PDB entry 4JI8 | X-ray diffraction, 3.74 A resolution | chains A and T of the 21 polymer chains in the assembly

== Chain A ==
Molecule: 16S rRNA
From: Thermus thermophilus
Sequence (1522 nucleotides; row label = number of the first residue in the row; note: 42 numbers in that range are skipped by the numbering (no residue carries them; nothing is unmodelled there); a row labelled like 190A-190L holds insertion residues (190A, then the next letters in order); numbering starts at 0):
     0 UUUGUUGGAGAGUUUGAUCCUGGCUCAGGGUGAACGCUGGCGGCGUGCCU
    50 AAGACAUGCAAGUCGUGCGGG
    73 CCGCGGGGUUUU
    88 ACUCCG
    95 UGGUC
   101 AGCGGCGGACGGGUGAGUAACGCGUGGGU
  129A G
   130 ACCUACCCGGAAGAGGGGGACAACCCGGGGAAACUCGGGCUAAUCCCCCA
   180 UGUGGACCCGC
190A-190L CCCUUGGGGUGU
   191 GUCCAAAGGGCUUU
   216 GCCCGCUUCCGGAUGGGCCCGCGUCCCAUCAGCUAGUUGGUGGGGUAAUG
   266 GCCCACCAAGGCGACGACGGGUAGCCGGUCUGAGAGGAUGGCCGGCCACA
   316 GGGGCACUGAGACACGGGCCCCACUCCUACGGGAGGCAGCAGUUAGGAAU
   366 CUUCCGCAAUGGGCGCAAGCCUGACGGAGCGACGCCGCUUGGAGGAAGAA
   416 GCCCUUCGGGGUGUAAACUCCUGAA
   442 CCCGGGACGAAACCCCCGACGA
   474 GGGGACUGACGGUACCGGG
   494 GUAAUAGCGCCGGCCAACUCCGUGCCAGCAGCCGCGGUAAUACGGAGGGC
   544 GCGAGCGUUACCCGGAUUCACUGGGCGUAAAGGGCGUGUAGGCGGCCUGG
   594 GGCGUCCCAUGUGAAAGACCACGGCUCAACCGUGGGGGAGCGUGGGAUAC
   644 GCUCAGGCUAGACGGUGGGAGAGGGUGGUGGAAUUCCCGGAGUAGCGGUG
   694 AAAUGCGCAGAUACCGGGAGGAACGCCGAUGGCGAAGGCAGCCACCUGGU
   744 CCACCCGUGACGCUGAGGCGCGAAAGCGUGGGGAGCAAACCGGAUUAGAU
   794 ACCCGGGUAGUCCACGCCCUAAACGAUGCGCGCUAGGUCUCUGGGUCU
   848 CCUGGGGGCCGAAGCUAACGCGUUAAGCGCGCCGCCUGGGGAGUACGGCC
   898 GCAAGGCUGAAACUCAAAGGAAUUGACGGGGGCCCGCACAAGCGGUGGAG
   948 CAUGUGGUUUAAUUCGAAGXAACGCGAAGAACCUUACCAGGCCUUGACAU
   998 GCUAGG
 1003A G
  1004 AACCCGGGUGAAAGCCUGGGGUGCCCC
1030A-1030D GCGA
  1031 GGGGAGCCCUAGCACAGGUGCUGCAUGGCCGUCGUCAGCUCGUGCCGUGA
  1081 GGUGUUGGGUUAAGUCCCGCAACGAGCGCAACCCCCGCCGUUAGUUGCCA
  1131 GCGGUUCGGCCGGGCACUCUAACGGGACUGCCCGCGAAA
  1171 GCGGGAGGAAGGAGGGGACGACGUCUGGUCAGCAUGGCCCUUACGGCCUG
  1221 GGCGACACACGUGCUACAAUGCCCACUACAAAGCGAUGCCACCCGGCAAC
  1271 GGGGAGCUAAUCGCAAAAAGGUGGGCCCAGUUCGGAUUGGGGUCUGCAAC
  1321 CCGACCCCAUGAAGCCGGAAUCGCUAGUAAUCGCGGAUCAG
 1361A C
  1362 CAUGCCGCGGUGAAUACGUUCCCGGGCCUUGUACACACXGCCXGUXACGC
  1412 CAUGGGAGCGGGCUCUACCCGAAGUCGCCGGG
  1446 AGCCUACGGG
  1459 CAGGCGCCGAGGGUAGGGCCCGUGACUGGGGCGAAGUCGUAACAAGGUAG
  1509 CUGUACCGGAAGGUGCGGCUGGAUCCACUCCUUUCU
Disordered / not traced: 0-2, 1534-1538
Modified residues: PSU (pseudouridine-5'-monophosphate) at position 516, 7MG (7N-methyl-8-hydroguanosine-5'-monophosphate) at position 527, M2G (N2-dimethylguanosine-5'-monophosphate) at position 966, 5MC (5-methylcytidine-5'-monophosphate) at position 967, 2MG (2N-methylguanosine-5'-monophosphate) at position 1207, 5MC (5-methylcytidine-5'-monophosphate) at position 1400, 4OC (4n,o2'-methylcytidine-5'-monophosphate) at position 1402, 5MC (5-methylcytidine-5'-monophosphate) at position 1404, 5MC (5-methylcytidine-5'-monophosphate) at position 1407, UR3 (3-methyluridine-5'-monophoshate) at position 1498, MA6 (6N-dimethyladenosine-5'-monophoshate) at position 1518, MA6 (6N-dimethyladenosine-5'-monophoshate) at position 1519, PSU (pseudouridine-5'-monophosphate) at position 1540, PSU (pseudouridine-5'-monophosphate) at position 1541
Sequence notes: conflict C1534 (A2157 in M26923.1), A1535 (C2158 in M26923.1)
Ion coordination: Mg2+ site 1 near A53 (its only coordinating residue here); Mg2+ site 2: A59, U387; Mg2+ site 3 near G61 (its only coordinating residue here); Mg2+ site 4 near U83 (its only coordinating residue here); Mg2+ site 5: G107, G324; Mg2+ site 6 near A109 (its only coordinating residue here); Mg2+ site 7: C110, G377; Mg2+ site 8: G117, G289; Mg2+ site 9: G124, U125, G236; Mg2+ site 10 near A149 (its only coordinating residue here); Mg2+ site 11 near G167 (its only coordinating residue here); Mg2+ site 12 near U182 (its only coordinating residue here); 83 more Mg2+ sites not listed
Residues lining bound ligands: streptomycin (SRY): U12, U14, C526, 7MG_527, C912, A913, A914, A915, C1490, G1491
Reported in the primary citation:
  - mutagenesis - C1490U: increased growth

== Chain T ==
Molecule: Ribosomal protein S20
From: Thermus thermophilus
UniProt: P80380 (RS20_THET8); numbering as in UniProt (aligned over 1-106)
Sequence (106 residues; row label = number of the first residue in the row):
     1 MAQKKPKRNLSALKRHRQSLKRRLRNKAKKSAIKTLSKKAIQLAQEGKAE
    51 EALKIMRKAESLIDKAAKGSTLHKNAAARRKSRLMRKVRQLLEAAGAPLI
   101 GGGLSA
Disordered / not traced: 1-7

== Chain A / chain T interface ==
Pairs across the interface (96; chain A residue first):
  G61(A) with Leu10(T), phosphate contact; Ala12(T), base contact
  G102(A) with Arg17(T), salt bridge to the phosphate
  C103(A) with Lys14(T), salt bridge to the phosphate; Arg17(T), salt bridge to the phosphate; Lys21(T), phosphate contact
  G104(A) with Lys14(T), hydrogen bond to the base; Gln18(T), hydrogen bond to the phosphate; Lys21(T), salt bridge to the phosphate
  G105(A) with Gln18(T), phosphate contact; Arg22(T), salt bridge to the phosphate
  C106(A) with Arg15(T), salt bridge to the phosphate
  G107(A) with Arg15(T), salt bridge to the phosphate
  G108(A) with Arg15(T), base contact
  C132(A) with Lys74(T), hydrogen bond to the phosphate; Asn75(T), phosphate contact
  U133(A) with Lys74(T), salt bridge to the phosphate
  C175(A) with Arg25(T), sugar contact
  C176(A) with Lys29(T), salt bridge to the phosphate
  C177(A) with Lys65(T), salt bridge to the phosphate; Lys68(T), salt bridge to the phosphate
  C178(A) with Lys65(T), salt bridge to the phosphate
  A185(A) with Glu60(T), base contact; Ala78(T), phosphate contact; Lys81(T), hydrogen bond to the base
  C186(A) with Ala78(T), phosphate contact; Lys81(T), hydrogen bond to the sugar; Ser82(T), hydrogen bond to the sugar; Met85(T), hydrogen bond to the sugar
  C187(A) with Ser82(T), hydrogen bond to the phosphate; Met85(T), sugar contact; Arg89(T), hydrogen bond to the sugar; Leu104(T), sugar contact; Ser105(T), hydrogen bond to the base
  C188(A) with Arg89(T), sugar contact; Ser105(T), hydrogen bond to the base; Ala106(T), sugar contact
  U190L(A) with Ser105(T), hydrogen bond to the base; Ala106(T), hydrogen bond to the base
  G191(A) with Met85(T), base contact; Gly101(T), hydrogen bond to the sugar; Gly102(T), hydrogen bond to the sugar; Gly103(T), hydrogen bond to the base; Leu104(T), hydrogen bond to the sugar; Ser105(T), base contact
  U192(A) with Arg57(T), sugar contact; Glu60(T), hydrogen bond to the sugar; Gly102(T), sugar contact; Gly103(T), sugar contact
  C193(A) with Arg57(T), sugar contact; Glu60(T), hydrogen bond to the sugar; Ser61(T), hydrogen bond to the phosphate; Asp64(T), hydrogen bond to the sugar
  C194(A) with Ser61(T), hydrogen bond to the phosphate; Asp64(T), sugar contact; Lys65(T), salt bridge to the phosphate; Lys68(T), sugar contact
  A195(A) with Lys65(T), phosphate contact; Lys68(T), salt bridge to the phosphate
  A196(A) with Lys68(T), salt bridge to the phosphate
  G258(A) with Arg86(T), salt bridge to the phosphate
  G259(A) with Arg83(T), salt bridge to the phosphate; Lys87(T), salt bridge to the phosphate
  G260(A) with Arg83(T), hydrogen bond to the base
  U261(A) with Lys30(T), salt bridge to the phosphate; Arg79(T), salt bridge to the phosphate
  A262(A) with Lys74(T), sugar contact; Asn75(T), sugar contact; Arg79(T), salt bridge to the phosphate
  A263(A) with Arg79(T), salt bridge to the phosphate
  C322(A) with Arg23(T), phosphate contact
  U323(A) with Ser19(T), sugar contact; Arg22(T), phosphate contact; Arg23(T), phosphate contact; Asn26(T), phosphate contact
  G324(A) with Arg22(T), salt bridge to the phosphate; Asn26(T), hydrogen bond to the phosphate; Ser70(T), hydrogen bond to the phosphate
  A325(A) with Ser70(T), hydrogen bond to the phosphate
  G332(A) with Leu10(T), phosphate contact
  G333(A) with His16(T), hydrogen bond to the sugar
  C1439(A) with Lys38(T), salt bridge to the phosphate
  G1453(A) with Leu36(T), sugar contact; Lys39(T), hydrogen bond to the phosphate
  G1454(A) with Ala32(T), sugar contact; Thr35(T), hydrogen bond to the phosphate; Leu36(T), sugar contact; Lys39(T), salt bridge to the phosphate
  G1455(A) with Ala28(T), phosphate contact; Ser31(T), hydrogen bond to the phosphate; Ala32(T), sugar contact; Thr35(T), hydrogen bond to the phosphate
  C1459(A) with Lys27(T), salt bridge to the phosphate; Ala28(T), phosphate contact; Ser31(T), hydrogen bond to the phosphate
  A1460(A) with Lys27(T), salt bridge to the phosphate
Interface residues without a listed pair, chain A (47 interface residues in all): U223, U1436, G1438, G1441
Interface residues without a listed pair, chain T (51 interface residues in all): Leu24, Lys34, Ala76, Arg80

== Summary ==
47 residues of chain A face 51 of chain T across their interface, with 32 hydrogen bonds and 27 salt bridges.
Among the polar pairs are G104(A)-Lys14(T), A185(A)-Lys81(T) and C187(A)-Ser105(T). Chain A binds
streptomycin. The Mg2+ site 2 is built by A59(A) and U387(A). From the paper: C1490U of chain A increases
growth.
Here chain A is 16S rRNA and chain T is Ribosomal protein S20, both from Thermus thermophilus. Entry 4JI8
(Crystal Structure of 30S ribosomal subunit from Thermus thermophilus) was determined by X-ray diffraction
(same publication as 4JI0, 4JI1, 4JI2, 4JI3, 4JI4, 4JI5, 4JI6 and 4JI7).
